Entry 5T4P (electron microscopy, 7.77 A resolution (low resolution: residue-level contacts below are approximate; hydrogen-bond / salt-bridge calls are withheld)); this record covers chains I and K of the 22 polymer chains in the assembly.

Chain I:
Molecule: ATP synthase subunit b
Organism: Escherichia coli
UniProtKB: P0ABA2 (ATPF_ECO57); numbering as in UniProt (aligned over 2-156)
Chain sequence (155 residues; row label = number of the first residue in the row):
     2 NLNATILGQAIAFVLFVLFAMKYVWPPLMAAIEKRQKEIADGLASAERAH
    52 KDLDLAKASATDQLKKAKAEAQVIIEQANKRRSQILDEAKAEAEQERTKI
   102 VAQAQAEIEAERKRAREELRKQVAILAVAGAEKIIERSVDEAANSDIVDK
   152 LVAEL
Sequence notes: conflict Ala21 (Cys in P0ABA2)

Chain K:
Molecule: ATP synthase subunit a
Organism: Escherichia coli
UniProtKB: B7L888 (ATP6_ECO55); residues 1-271 here = UniProt positions 1-271
Chain sequence (271 residues; row label = number of the first residue in the row):
     1 MASENMTPQDYIGHHLNNLQLDLRTFSLVDPQNPPATFWTINIDSMFFSV
    51 VLGLLFLVLFRSVAKKATSGVPGKFQTAIELVIGFVNGSVKDMYHGKSKL
   101 IAPLALTIFVWVFLMNLMDLLPIDLLPYIAEHVLGLPALRVVPSADVNVT
   151 LSMALGVFILILFYSIKMKGIGGFTKELTLQPFNHWAFIPVNLILEGVSL
   201 LSKPVSLGLRLFGNMYAGELIFILIAGLLPWWSQWILNVPWAIFHILIIT
   251 LQAFIFMVLTIVYLSMASEEH
Not modelled in the structure: 1-45, 128-139, 269-271

Interface between chain I and chain K:
Contacting residue pairs (31; chain I residue first):
  Asn2(I) - Phe48(K)
  Asn2(I) - Ser49(K)
  Leu3(I) - Met46(K)
  Leu3(I) - Phe48(K)
  Asn4(I) - Met46(K)
  Ala5(I) - Met46(K)
  Thr6(I) - Met46(K)
  Thr6(I) - Phe48(K)
  Thr6(I) - Ser49(K)
  Thr6(I) - Val50(K)
  Gln10(I) - Gly53(K)
  Gln10(I) - Phe56(K)
  Gln10(I) - Asp146(K)
  Gln10(I) - Thr150(K)
  Ala11(I) - Thr150(K)
  Ala11(I) - Met153(K)
  Ala11(I) - Ala154(K)
  Ala13(I) - Phe56(K)
  Ala13(I) - Leu57(K)
  Ala13(I) - Phe60(K)
  Phe14(I) - Phe60(K)
  Phe14(I) - Ala154(K)
  Phe17(I) - Phe60(K)
  Phe17(I) - Arg61(K)
  Phe17(I) - Ala64(K)
  Val25(I) - Ala67(K)
  Trp26(I) - Thr107(K)
  Pro28(I) - Val71(K)
  Leu29(I) - Val71(K)
  Ala32(I) - Val71(K)
  Ile33(I) - Asn87(K)
Interface residues without a listed pair, chain I (19 interface residues in all): Ile7, Val15, Phe20
Interface residues without a listed pair, chain K (19 interface residues in all): Thr68

Overview:
Chain I and chain K each contribute 19 residues to their interface.
Chain I is ATP synthase subunit b and chain K is ATP synthase subunit a, both from Escherichia coli; the
structure, Autoinhibited E. coli ATP synthase state 2, was determined by electron microscopy (same publication
as 5T4Q and 5T4O).
